Entry 9MVV (electron microscopy, 3.36 A resolution); this record covers chains A and C.

# Chain A
Molecule: Gametocyte surface protein P230
From: Plasmodium falciparum
UniProtKB: P68874 (P230_PLAF7); numbering as in UniProt (aligned over 1-3135)
Sequence (3135 residues; numbered 1 to 3135; the number before each row is that of its first residue):
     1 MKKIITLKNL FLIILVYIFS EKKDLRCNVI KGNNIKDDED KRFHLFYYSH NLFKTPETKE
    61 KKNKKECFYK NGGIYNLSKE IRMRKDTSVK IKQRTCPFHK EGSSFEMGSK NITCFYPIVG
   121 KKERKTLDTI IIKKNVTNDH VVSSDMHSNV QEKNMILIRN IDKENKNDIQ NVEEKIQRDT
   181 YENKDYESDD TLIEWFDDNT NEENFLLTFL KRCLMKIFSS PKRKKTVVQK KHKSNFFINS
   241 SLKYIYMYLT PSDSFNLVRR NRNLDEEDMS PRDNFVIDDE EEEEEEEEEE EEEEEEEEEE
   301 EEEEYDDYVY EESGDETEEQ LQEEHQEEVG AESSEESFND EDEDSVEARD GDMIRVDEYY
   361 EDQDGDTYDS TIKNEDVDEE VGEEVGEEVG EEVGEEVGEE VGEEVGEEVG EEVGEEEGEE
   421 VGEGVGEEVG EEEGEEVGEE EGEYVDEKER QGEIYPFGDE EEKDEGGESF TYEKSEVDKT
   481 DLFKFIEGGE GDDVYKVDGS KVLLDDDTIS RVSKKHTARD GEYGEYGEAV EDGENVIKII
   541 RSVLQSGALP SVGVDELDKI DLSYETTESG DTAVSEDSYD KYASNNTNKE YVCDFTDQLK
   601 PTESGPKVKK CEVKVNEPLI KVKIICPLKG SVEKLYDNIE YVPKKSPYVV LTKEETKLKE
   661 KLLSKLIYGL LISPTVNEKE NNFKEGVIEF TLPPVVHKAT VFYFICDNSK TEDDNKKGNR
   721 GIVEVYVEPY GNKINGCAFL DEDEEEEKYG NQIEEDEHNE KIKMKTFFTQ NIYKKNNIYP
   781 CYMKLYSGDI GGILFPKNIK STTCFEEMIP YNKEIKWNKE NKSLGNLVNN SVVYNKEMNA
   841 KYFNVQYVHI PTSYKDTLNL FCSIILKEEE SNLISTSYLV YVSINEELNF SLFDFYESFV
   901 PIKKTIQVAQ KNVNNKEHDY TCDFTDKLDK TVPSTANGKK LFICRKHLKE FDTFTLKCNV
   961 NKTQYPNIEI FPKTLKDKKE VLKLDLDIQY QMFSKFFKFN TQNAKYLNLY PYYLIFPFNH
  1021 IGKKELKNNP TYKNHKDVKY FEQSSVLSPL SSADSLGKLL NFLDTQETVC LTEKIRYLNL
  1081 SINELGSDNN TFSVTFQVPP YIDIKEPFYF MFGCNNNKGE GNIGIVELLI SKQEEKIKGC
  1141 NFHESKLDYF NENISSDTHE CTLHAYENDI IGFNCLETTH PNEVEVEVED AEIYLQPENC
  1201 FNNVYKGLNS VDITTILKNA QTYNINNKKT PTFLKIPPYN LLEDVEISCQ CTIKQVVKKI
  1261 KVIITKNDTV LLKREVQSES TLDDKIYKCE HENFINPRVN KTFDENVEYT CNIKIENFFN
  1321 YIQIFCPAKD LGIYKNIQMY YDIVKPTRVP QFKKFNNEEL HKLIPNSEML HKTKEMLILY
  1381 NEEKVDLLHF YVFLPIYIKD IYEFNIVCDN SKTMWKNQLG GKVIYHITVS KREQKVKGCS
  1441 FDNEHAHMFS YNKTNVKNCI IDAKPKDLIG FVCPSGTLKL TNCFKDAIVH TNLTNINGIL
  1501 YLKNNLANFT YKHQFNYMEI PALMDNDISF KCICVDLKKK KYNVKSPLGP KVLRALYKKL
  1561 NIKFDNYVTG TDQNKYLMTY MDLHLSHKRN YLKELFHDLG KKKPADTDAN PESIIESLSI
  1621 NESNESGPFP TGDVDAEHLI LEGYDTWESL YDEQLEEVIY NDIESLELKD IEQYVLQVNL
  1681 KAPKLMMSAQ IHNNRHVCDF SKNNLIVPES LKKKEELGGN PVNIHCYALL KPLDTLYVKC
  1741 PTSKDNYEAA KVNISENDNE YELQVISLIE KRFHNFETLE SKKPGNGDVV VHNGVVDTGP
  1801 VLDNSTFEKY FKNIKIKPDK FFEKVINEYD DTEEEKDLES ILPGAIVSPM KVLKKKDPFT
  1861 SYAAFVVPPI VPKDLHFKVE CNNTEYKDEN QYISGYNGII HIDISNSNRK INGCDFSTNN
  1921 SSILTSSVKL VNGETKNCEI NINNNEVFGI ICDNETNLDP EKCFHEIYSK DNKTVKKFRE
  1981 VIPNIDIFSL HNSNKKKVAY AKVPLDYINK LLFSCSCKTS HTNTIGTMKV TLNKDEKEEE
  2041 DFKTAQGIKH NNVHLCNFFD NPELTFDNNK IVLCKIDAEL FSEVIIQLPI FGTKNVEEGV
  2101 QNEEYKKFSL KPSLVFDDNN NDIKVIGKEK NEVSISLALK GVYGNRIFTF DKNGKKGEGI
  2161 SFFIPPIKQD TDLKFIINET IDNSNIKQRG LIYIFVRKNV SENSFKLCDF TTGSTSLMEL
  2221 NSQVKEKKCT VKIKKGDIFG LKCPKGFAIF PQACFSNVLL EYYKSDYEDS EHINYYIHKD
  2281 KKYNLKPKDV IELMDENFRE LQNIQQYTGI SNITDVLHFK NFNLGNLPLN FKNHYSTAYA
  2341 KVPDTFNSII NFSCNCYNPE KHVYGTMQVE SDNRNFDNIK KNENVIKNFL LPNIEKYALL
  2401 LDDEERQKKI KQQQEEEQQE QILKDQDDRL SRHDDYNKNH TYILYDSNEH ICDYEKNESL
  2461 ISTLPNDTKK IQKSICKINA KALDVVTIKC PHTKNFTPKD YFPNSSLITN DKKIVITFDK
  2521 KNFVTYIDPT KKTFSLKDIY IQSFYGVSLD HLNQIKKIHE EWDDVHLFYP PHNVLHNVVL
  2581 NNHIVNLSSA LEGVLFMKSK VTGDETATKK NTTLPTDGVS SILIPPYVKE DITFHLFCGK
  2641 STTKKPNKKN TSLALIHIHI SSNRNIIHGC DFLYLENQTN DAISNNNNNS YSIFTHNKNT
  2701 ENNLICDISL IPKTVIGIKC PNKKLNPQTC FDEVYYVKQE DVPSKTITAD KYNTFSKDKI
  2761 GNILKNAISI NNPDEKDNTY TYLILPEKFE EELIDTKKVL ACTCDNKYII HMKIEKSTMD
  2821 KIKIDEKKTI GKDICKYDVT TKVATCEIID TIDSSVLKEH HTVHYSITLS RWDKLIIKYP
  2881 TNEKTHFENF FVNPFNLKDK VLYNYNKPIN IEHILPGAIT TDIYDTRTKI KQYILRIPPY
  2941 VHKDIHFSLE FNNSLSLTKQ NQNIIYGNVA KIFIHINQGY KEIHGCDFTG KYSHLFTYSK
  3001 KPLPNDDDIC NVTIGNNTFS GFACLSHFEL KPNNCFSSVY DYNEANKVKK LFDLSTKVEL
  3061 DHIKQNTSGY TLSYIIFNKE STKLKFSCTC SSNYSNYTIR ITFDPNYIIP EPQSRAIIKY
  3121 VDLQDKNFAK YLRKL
Disordered / not traced: 1-2037, 2069-2071, 2092-2107, 2181-2185, 2414-2442, 2677-2688, 2699-2703, 3123-3135
Cystine bridges: C2056-C2074, C2208-C2229, C2243-C2356, C2254-C2354, C2452-C2476, C2490-C2638, C2670-C2706, C2720-C2804, C2730-C2802, C2835-C2846, C2986-C3010, C3024-C3090, C3035-C3088
Swiss-Prot annotation at these positions:
  - glycosylation (N-linked (GlcNAc...) asparagine): N76, N111, N135, N239, N585, N821, N829, N889, N961, N1079, N1089, N1153, N1267, N1300, N1452, N1492, N1508, N1621, N1624, N1753 and 24 more in UniProt

# Chain C
Molecule: Gametocyte surface protein P45/48
From: Plasmodium falciparum
UniProtKB: Q8I6T1 (P4548_PLAF7); residues 28-448 here = UniProt positions 28-448
Sequence (421 residues; each row starts with the number of its first residue):
    28 NNDFCKPSSL NSEISGFIGY KCNFSNEGVH NLKPDMRERR SIFCTIHSYF IYDKIRLIIP
    88 KKSSSPEFKI LPEKCFQKVY TDYENRVETD ISELGLIEYE IEENDTNPNY NERTITISPF
   148 SPKDIEFFCF CDNTEKVISS IEGRSAMVHV RVLKYPHNIL FTNLTNDLFT YLPKTYNESN
   208 FVSNVLEVEL NDGELFVLAC ELINKKCFQE GKEKALYKSN KIIYHKNLTI FKAPFYVTSK
   268 DVNTECTCKF KNNNYKIVLK PKYEKKVIHG CNFSSNVSSK HTFTDSLDIS LVDDSAHISC
   328 NVHLSEPKYN HLVGLNCPGD IIPDCFFQVY QPESEELEPS NIVYLDSQIN IGDIEYYEDA
   388 EGDDKIKLFG IVGSIPKTTS FTCICKKDKK SAYMTVTIDS AYYGFLAKTF IFLIVAILLY
   448 I
Disordered / not traced: 28-30, 275-280, 360-367, 413-417, 429-448
Cystine bridges: C49-C71, C102-C156, C234-C273, C298-C327, C344-C412, C352-C410
Swiss-Prot annotation at these positions:
  - lipidation: D426 (GPI-anchor amidated aspartate)
  - glycosylation (N-linked (GlcNAc...) asparagine): N50, N131, N190, N204, N254, N299, N303

# Interface between chain A and chain C
Pairs across the interface (80; chain A residue first):
  F2389(A) with K60(C); I165(C)
  L2390(A) with I165(C), hydrophobic; S166(C)
  L2391(A) with P61(C); D62(C); I165(C); S166(C), hydrogen bond (backbone-side chain); I168(C), hydrophobic
  N2393(A) with S166(C), hydrogen bond (side chain-backbone)
  Y2837(A) with I369(C)
  V2839(A) with I349(C), hydrophobic; P350(C), hydrophobic; Y357(C)
  T2840(A) with I349(C)
  K2842(A) with D351(C), salt bridge; Q355(C), hydrogen bond
  T2868(A) with N368(C); I369(C)
  L2869(A) with I369(C)
  S2870(A) with Q355(C); I369(C), hydrogen bond (side chain-backbone); Y371(C)
  R2871(A) with Q355(C), hydrogen bond (backbone-side chain); Y371(C), hydrogen bond (backbone-side chain)
  D2873(A) with I369(C)
  H2942(A) with H57(C)
  N2977(A) with I369(C), hydrogen bond (side chain-backbone); V370(C)
  Q2978(A) with Y371(C); S374(C), hydrogen bond
  G2979(A) with Y371(C)
  Y2980(A) with D373(C)
  K2981(A) with D373(C), salt bridge
  S2993(A) with K48(C), hydrogen bond; N50(C)
  H2994(A) with V56(C)
  F2996(A) with K48(C)
  T2997(A) with G43(C), hydrogen bond (side chain-backbone); K48(C), hydrogen bond (backbone-side chain)
  K3001(A) with E54(C), salt bridge; N136(C)
  N3011(A) with I41(C); S42(C)
  N3016(A) with E385(C), hydrogen bond
  N3017(A) with F354(C)
  N3078(A) with E385(C)
  K3079(A) with E385(C), salt bridge; D386(C)
  N3106(A) with K245(C), hydrogen bond (backbone-side chain); N247(C), hydrogen bond (backbone-side chain)
  I3108(A) with N247(C)
  P3110(A) with N247(C)
  P3112(A) with G46(C); Y47(C), hydrogen bond (backbone-side chain)
  Q3113(A) with K259(C); G379(C); D380(C), hydrogen bond (backbone-backbone)
  S3114(A) with Y47(C); H74(C); S75(C); G379(C)
  A3116(A) with C71(C), hydrophobic
  I3117(A) with F70(C); C71(C); T72(C), hydrogen bond (backbone-backbone)
  I3118(A) with H57(C); I69(C), hydrophobic; F70(C)
  K3119(A) with S68(C); I69(C); F70(C), hydrogen bond (backbone-backbone)
  Y3120(A) with H57(C); R67(C); S68(C); I69(C), hydrophobic; R171(C)
  V3121(A) with R67(C); S68(C), hydrogen bond (backbone-backbone); F70(C), hydrophobic
Also at the interface, not in a pair above, chain A (52 interface residues in all): Y2940, H2984, K2991, Y2998, S2999, V3012, F3019, Y3107, I3109, R3115, D3122
Also at the interface, not in a pair above, chain C (58 interface residues in all): N38, E40, F44, I45, C49, M63, E65, I73, Y76, I85, K248, I381, A387

# Summary
Chain A and chain C form an interface of 52 and 58 residues respectively; the contacts include 19 hydrogen
bonds and 4 salt bridges. Polar contacts include K2842(A)-D351(C), K2981(A)-D373(C) and K3001(A)-E54(C).
Chain A is Gametocyte surface protein P230 and chain C is Gametocyte surface protein P45/48, both from
Plasmodium falciparum; the structure, Pfs230 (D9-D14) with Pfs48/45 of the endogenous Pfs230-Pfs48/45 complex,
was determined by electron microscopy (same publication as 9E7N, 9E7O, 9E7P and 9MVT).
